6Z1H - chains A and B of the 4 polymer chains in the assembly; structure by X-ray diffraction, 2.50 A resolution.

# Chain A (and B)
Protein: Ancestral reconstructed glycosidase
Source organism: synthetic construct
Notes: chain B of this document is another copy of the same molecule, construct and numbering; everything in this record applies to it too
Amino-acid sequence (459 residues; numbered 1 to 459; the number before each row is that of its first residue):
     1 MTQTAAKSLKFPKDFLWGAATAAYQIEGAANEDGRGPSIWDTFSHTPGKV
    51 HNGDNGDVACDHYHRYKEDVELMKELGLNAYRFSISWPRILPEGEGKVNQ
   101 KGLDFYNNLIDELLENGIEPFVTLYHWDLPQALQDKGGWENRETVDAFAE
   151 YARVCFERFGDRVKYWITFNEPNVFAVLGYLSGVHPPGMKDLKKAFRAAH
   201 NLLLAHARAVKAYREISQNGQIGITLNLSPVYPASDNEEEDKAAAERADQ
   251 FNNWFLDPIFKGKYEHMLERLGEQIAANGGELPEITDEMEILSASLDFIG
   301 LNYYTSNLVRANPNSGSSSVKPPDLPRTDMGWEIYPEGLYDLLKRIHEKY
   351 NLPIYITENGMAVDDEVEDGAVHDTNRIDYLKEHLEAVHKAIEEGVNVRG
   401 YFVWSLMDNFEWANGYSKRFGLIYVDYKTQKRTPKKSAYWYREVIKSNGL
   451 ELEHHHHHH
Disordered / not traced: 1-7, 234-283, 310-321, 452-459 (chain B: 1-7, 234-282, 307-331, 455-459)
From the paper describing this entry:
  - catalytic residues: Glu-171

# Interface between chain A and chain B
Pairs across the interface (30):
  Asn-31(A) / His-45(B)  hydrogen bond
  Asn-31(A) / Asn-55(B)
  Gly-34(A) / Pro-47(B)
  Arg-35(A) / His-45(B)
  Arg-35(A) / Pro-47(B)
  Pro-37(A) / Thr-42(B)
  Pro-37(A) / His-45(B)
  Pro-37(A) / Thr-46(B)
  Thr-42(A) / Pro-37(B)
  Thr-42(A) / Gln-131(B)
  His-45(A) / Asn-31(B)
  His-45(A) / Arg-35(B)
  His-45(A) / Pro-37(B)
  Thr-46(A) / Pro-37(B)
  Pro-47(A) / Gly-34(B)
  Pro-47(A) / Arg-35(B)
  Pro-47(A) / Gly-36(B)
  Pro-47(A) / Pro-92(B)
  Lys-49(A) / Glu-93(B)  salt bridge
  Asn-55(A) / Asn-31(B)
  Pro-92(A) / Pro-47(B)
  Glu-93(A) / Lys-49(B)  salt bridge
  Gln-131(A) / Thr-42(B)
  Gln-131(A) / Gln-131(B)
  Gln-131(A) / Asp-135(B)  hydrogen bond
  Gln-134(A) / Asp-135(B)  hydrogen bond (side chain-backbone)
  Asp-135(A) / Gln-131(B)  hydrogen bond
  Asp-135(A) / Gln-134(B)  hydrogen bond (backbone-side chain)
  Asp-135(A) / Asp-135(B)
  Lys-136(A) / Met-189(B)
Also at the interface, not in a pair above, chain A (18 interface residues in all): Gly-36, Met-189
Also at the interface, not in a pair above, chain B (18 interface residues in all): Lys-136

# Summary
Chain A and chain B each contribute 18 residues to their interface; the contacts include 5 hydrogen bonds and
2 salt bridges. Polar contacts include Lys-49(A)/Glu-93(B), Asn-31(A)/His-45(B) and Gln-131(A)/Asp-135(B). The
paper reports the catalytic residue Glu-171(A).
Chain A and chain B are both Ancestral reconstructed glycosidase (synthetic construct); the structure,
Ancestral glycosidase (family 1), was determined by X-ray diffraction (same publication as 6Z1M).
